Entry 8F1E (electron microscopy, 3.28 A resolution); this record covers chains A and D of the 4 polymer chains in the assembly.

== Chain A ==
Protein: Importin subunit beta-5
From: Saccharomyces cerevisiae S288C
UniProt: P53067 (IMB5_YEAST); residue numbers follow UniProt; this construct covers 1-1004
Chain sequence (1004 residues; numbered 1 to 1004; the number before each row is that of its first residue):
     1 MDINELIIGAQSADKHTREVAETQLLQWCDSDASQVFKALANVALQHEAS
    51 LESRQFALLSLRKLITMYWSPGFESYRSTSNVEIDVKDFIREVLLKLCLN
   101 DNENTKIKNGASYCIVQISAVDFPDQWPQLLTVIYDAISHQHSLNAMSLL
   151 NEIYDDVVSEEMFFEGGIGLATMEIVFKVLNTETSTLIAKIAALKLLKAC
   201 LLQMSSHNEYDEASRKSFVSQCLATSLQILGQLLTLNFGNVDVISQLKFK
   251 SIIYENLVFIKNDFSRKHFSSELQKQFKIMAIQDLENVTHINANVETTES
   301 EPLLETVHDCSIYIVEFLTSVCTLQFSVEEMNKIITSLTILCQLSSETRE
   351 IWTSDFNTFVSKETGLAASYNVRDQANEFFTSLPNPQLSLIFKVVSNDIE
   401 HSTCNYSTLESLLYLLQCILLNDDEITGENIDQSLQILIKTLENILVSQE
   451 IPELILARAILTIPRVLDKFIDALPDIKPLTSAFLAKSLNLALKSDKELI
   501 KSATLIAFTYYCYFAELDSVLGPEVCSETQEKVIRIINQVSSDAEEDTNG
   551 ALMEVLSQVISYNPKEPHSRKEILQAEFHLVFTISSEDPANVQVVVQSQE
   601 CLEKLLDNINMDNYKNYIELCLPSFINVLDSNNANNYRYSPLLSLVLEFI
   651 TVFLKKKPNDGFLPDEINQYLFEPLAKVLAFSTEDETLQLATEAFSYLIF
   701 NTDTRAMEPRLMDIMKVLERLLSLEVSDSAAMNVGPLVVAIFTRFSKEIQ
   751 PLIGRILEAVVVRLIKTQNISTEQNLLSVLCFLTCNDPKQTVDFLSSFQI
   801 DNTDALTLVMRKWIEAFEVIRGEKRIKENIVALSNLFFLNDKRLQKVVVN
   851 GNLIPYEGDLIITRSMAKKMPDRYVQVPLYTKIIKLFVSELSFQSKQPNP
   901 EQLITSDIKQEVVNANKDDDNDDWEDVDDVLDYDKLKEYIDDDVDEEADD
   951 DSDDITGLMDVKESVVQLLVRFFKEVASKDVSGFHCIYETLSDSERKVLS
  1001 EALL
Disordered / not traced: 895-963, 1004

== Chain D ==
Protein: GTP-binding nuclear protein GSP1/CNR1
From: Saccharomyces cerevisiae S288C
UniProt: P32835 (GSP1_YEAST); residues 1-179 here = UniProt positions 1-179
Chain sequence (179 residues; numbered 1 to 179; the number before each row is that of its first residue):
     1 MSAPAANGEVPTFKLVLVGDGGTGKTTFVKRHLTGEFEKKYIATIGVEVH
    51 PLSFYTNFGEIKFDVWDTAGLEKFGGLRDGYYINAQCAIIMFDVTSRITY
   101 KNVPNWHRDLVRVCENIPIVLCGNKVDVKERKVKAKTITFHRKKNLQYYD
   151 ISAKSNYNFEKPFLWLARKLAGNPQLEFV
Disordered / not traced: 1-8
Construct notes: conflict Leu-71 (Gln in P32835)
Bound ions: Mg2+: Thr-26, Thr-44 (together with GTP)
Small-molecule neighbours: GTP (guanosine-5'-triphosphate): Asp-20, Gly-21, Gly-22, Thr-23, Gly-24, Lys-25, Thr-26, Thr-27, Phe-37, Glu-38, Lys-39, Lys-40, Tyr-41, Ile-42, Ala-43, Thr-44, Ala-69, Gly-70, Asn-124, Lys-125, Val-126, Asp-127, Ser-152, Ala-153, Lys-154

== Chain A / chain D interface ==
Residue-residue contacts - 34 pairs, chain A then chain D:
  Gln-11(A) with Trp-66(D)
  Ala-13(A) with Val-49(D); Trp-66(D), hydrophobic
  Arg-18(A) with Val-47(D), hydrogen bond (side chain-backbone); Val-49(D); Tyr-81(D)
  Glu-22(A) with Gly-76(D); Leu-77(D); Tyr-81(D), hydrogen bond
  Glu-52(A) with Ile-83(D); Asn-84(D), hydrogen bond
  Gln-55(A) with Val-113(D), hydrogen bond (side chain-backbone)
  Phe-56(A) with Gly-80(D)
  Leu-59(A) with Asp-79(D); Ile-83(D), hydrophobic; Val-113(D), hydrophobic
  Ser-60(A) with Leu-77(D)
  Arg-62(A) with Asp-79(D), salt bridge
  Thr-105(A) with Glu-115(D)
  Lys-106(A) with Val-113(D); Glu-115(D)
  Asn-109(A) with Arg-112(D)
  Tyr-113(A) with Arg-112(D)
  Glu-152(A) with Arg-112(D), salt bridge
  Ala-368(A) with His-141(D), hydrogen bond (backbone-side chain); Tyr-148(D), hydrophobic
  Tyr-370(A) with Arg-142(D)
  Glu-546(A) with Tyr-157(D), hydrogen bond; Asn-158(D), hydrogen bond; Lys-161(D), salt bridge
  Ala-590(A) with Tyr-157(D)
  Asn-591(A) with Tyr-157(D), hydrogen bond
  Val-592(A) with Val-126(D)
  Tyr-639(A) with Lys-154(D)
Other interface residues (no listed pair), chain A (25 interface residues in all): Ser-12, Lys-63, Pro-641
Other interface residues (no listed pair), chain D (27 interface residues in all): Glu-72, Cys-114, Asp-127, Lys-143, Ser-155, Asn-156

== In short ==
25 residues of chain A face 27 of chain D across their interface, with 8 hydrogen bonds and 3 salt bridges.
Among the polar pairs are Arg-62(A)/Asp-79(D), Glu-152(A)/Arg-112(D) and Glu-546(A)/Lys-161(D). Ligands of
chain D: GTP. Thr-26(D) and Thr-44(D) coordinate Mg2+.
Chain A is Importin subunit beta-5 and chain D is GTP-binding nuclear protein GSP1/CNR1, both from
Saccharomyces cerevisiae S288C; the structure, Cryo-EM structure of Kap114 bound to Gsp1 (RanGTP) and H2A-H2B,
was determined by electron microscopy (same publication as 8F0X, 8F19 and 8F7A).
